PDB entry 5TRR | X-ray diffraction, 3.10 A resolution | chains B and I of the 28 polymer chains in the assembly

== Chain B ==
Name: Proteasome subunit alpha
From: Mycobacterium tuberculosis
Notes: EC 3.4.25.1
UniProt: A5U4D5 (PSA_MYCTA); residues 10-248 here = UniProt positions 10-248
Sequence (240 residues; numbered 9 to 248; the number before each row is that of its first residue):
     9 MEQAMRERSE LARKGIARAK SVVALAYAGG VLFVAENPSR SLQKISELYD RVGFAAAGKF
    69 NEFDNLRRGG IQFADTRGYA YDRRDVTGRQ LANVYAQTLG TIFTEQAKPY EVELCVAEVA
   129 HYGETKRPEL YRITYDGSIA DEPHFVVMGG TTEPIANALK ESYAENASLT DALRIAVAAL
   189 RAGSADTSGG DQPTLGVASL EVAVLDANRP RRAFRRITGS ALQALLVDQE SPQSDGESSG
Unresolved in the structure: 191-202, 236-248
Differences from the reference sequence: initiating methionine (9)

== Chain I ==
Name: Proteasome subunit beta
From: Mycobacterium tuberculosis
Notes: EC 3.4.25.1
UniProt: A5U4D6 (PSB_MYCTA); residues 1-234 here correspond to UniProt positions 58-291 (UniProt number = residue number + 57)
Sequence (240 residues; row label = number of the first residue in the row):
     1 TTIVALKYPG GVVMAGDRRS TQGNMISGRD VRKVYITDDY TATGIAGTAA VAVEFARLYA
    61 VELEHYEKLE GVPLTFAGKI NRLAIMVRGN LAAAMQGLLA LPLLAGYDIH ASDPQSAGRI
   121 VSFDAAGGWN IEEEGYQAVG SGSLFAKSSM KKLYSQVTDG DSGLRVAVEA LYDAADDDSA
   181 TGGPDLVRGI FPTAVIIDAD GAVDVPESRI AELARAIIES RSGADTFGSD GGEKHHHHHH
Unresolved in the structure: 223-240
Differences from the reference sequence: expression tag (235-240)
Residues lining bound ligands:
  - 7HY (N,N-diethyl-N~2~-(3-phenylpropanoyl)-L-asparaginyl-N-[(naphthalen-1-yl)methyl]-L-alaninamide), molecule 1: T1, R19, S20, T21, Q22, S27, V31, R32, K33, I45, A46, G47, T48, A49, A52, V53, L98
  - 7HY, molecule 2: L91, M95, S122, F123, D124, A125, A126, G128, W129, N130
Swiss-Prot annotation at these positions:
  - active site: T1 (Nucleophile)
From the paper describing this entry:
  - binding site for 7HY: S20, T21, Q22, S27, G47, A49, L91, M95, L98, D124, A125, A126
  - catalytic residues: T1 (citing earlier work)
  - specificity-determining residues: S20, Q22, S27, A125 (proposed by the authors, not directly observed)

== Interface between chain B and chain I ==
Pairs across the interface (24; chain B residue first):
  E55(B) with K68(I)
  L56(B) with K68(I), hydrogen bond (backbone-side chain)
  Y57(B) with K68(I)
  D58(B) with E64(I)
  R75(B) with K68(I), hydrogen bond (side chain-backbone); L69(I), hydrogen bond (side chain-backbone)
  R76(B) with L69(I); E70(I), salt bridge
  I79(B) with H65(I); K68(I); L69(I), hydrophobic
  Q80(B) with H65(I)
  D83(B) with H65(I), salt bridge; K68(I), salt bridge
  G86(B) with R57(I), hydrogen bond (backbone-side chain)
  Y87(B) with E54(I), hydrogen bond; R57(I), hydrogen bond (backbone-side chain); L58(I), hydrophobic
  Y89(B) with R57(I), hydrogen bond (backbone-side chain)
  R91(B) with E64(I), salt bridge
  R219(B) with E64(I), salt bridge
  R220(B) with E64(I), salt bridge; E67(I), salt bridge; K68(I)
Other interface residues (no listed pair), chain B (17 interface residues in all): S54, D90
Other interface residues (no listed pair), chain I (10 interface residues in all): V61

== Overview ==
Chain B and chain I form an interface of 17 and 10 residues respectively, with 7 hydrogen bonds and 7 salt
bridges. Among the polar pairs are R76(B)-E70(I), D83(B)-H65(I) and D83(B)-K68(I). Ligands of chain I:
compound 7HY. From the paper: the catalytic residue T1(I); a binding site for 7HY at S20(I), T21(I) and Q22(I)
among others.
Chain B is Proteasome subunit alpha and chain I is Proteasome subunit beta, both from Mycobacterium
tuberculosis; the structure, Structure of Mycobacterium tuberculosis proteasome in complex with N,C-capped
dipeptide PKS2169, was determined by X-ray diffraction (same publication as 5THO, 5TRG, 5TRS, 5TRY and 5TS0).
